4XM1 - chains D and F of the 6 polymer chains in the assembly; structure by X-ray diffraction, 1.80 A resolution.

== Chain D (and F) ==
Name: Uncharacterized protein
From: Pyrococcus furiosus (strain ATCC 43587 / DSM 3638 / JCM 8422 / Vc1)
Notes: chain F of this document is another copy of the same molecule, construct and numbering; everything in this record applies to it too
UniProt: Q8U3V1 (Q8U3V1_PYRFU); residues 1-267 here = UniProt positions 1-267
Amino-acid sequence (267 residues; row label = number of the first residue in the row):
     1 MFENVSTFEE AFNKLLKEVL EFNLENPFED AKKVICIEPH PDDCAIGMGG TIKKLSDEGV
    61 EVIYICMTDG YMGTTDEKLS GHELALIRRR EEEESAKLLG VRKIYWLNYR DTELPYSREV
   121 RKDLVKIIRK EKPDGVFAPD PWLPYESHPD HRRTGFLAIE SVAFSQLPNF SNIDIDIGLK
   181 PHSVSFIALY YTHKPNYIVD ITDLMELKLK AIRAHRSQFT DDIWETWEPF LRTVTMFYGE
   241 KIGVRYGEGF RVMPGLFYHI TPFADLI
Disordered / not traced: 1-7 (chain F: fully traced)
Metal / ion sites: Cd2+ site 1: His-40, Asp-43, His-151 (together with glycerol); Cd2+ site 2: Glu-225 (shared with Met-1(F) of chain F)
Small-molecule neighbours: hexane-1,6-diol (HEZ): Pro-141, Trp-142, Arg-152, Phe-156

== Interface between chain D and chain F ==
Pairs across the interface (80; chain D residue first):
  Tyr-71(D) / Asn-169(F)
  Met-72(D) / Leu-167(F)
  Met-72(D) / Asn-169(F)
  Met-72(D) / Phe-170(F)  hydrogen bond (side chain-backbone)
  Thr-74(D) / Pro-168(F)
  Thr-74(D) / Asn-169(F)
  Thr-75(D) / Gln-166(F)
  Thr-75(D) / Pro-168(F)
  Asp-76(D) / Pro-168(F)
  Glu-77(D) / Pro-168(F)
  Glu-77(D) / Lys-180(F)  salt bridge
  Leu-79(D) / Asn-169(F)  hydrogen bond (backbone-side chain)
  Ser-80(D) / Asn-169(F)
  Gly-81(D) / Asn-169(F)  hydrogen bond (backbone-side chain)
  Thr-112(D) / Phe-164(F)
  Thr-112(D) / Phe-170(F)
  Glu-113(D) / Arg-118(F)  salt bridge
  Leu-143(D) / Ile-260(F)  hydrophobic
  Leu-143(D) / Thr-261(F)
  Leu-143(D) / Pro-262(F)  hydrophobic
  Tyr-145(D) / Trp-142(F)
  Tyr-145(D) / Lys-194(F)
  Tyr-145(D) / Arg-251(F)  hydrogen bond
  Tyr-145(D) / Met-253(F)  hydrophobic
  Tyr-145(D) / Phe-257(F)
  Tyr-145(D) / Tyr-258(F)
  Tyr-145(D) / Ala-264(F)  hydrophobic
  Glu-146(D) / Trp-142(F)
  Glu-146(D) / Tyr-258(F)
  Glu-146(D) / His-259(F)  salt bridge
  Glu-146(D) / Ile-260(F)  hydrogen bond (side chain-backbone)
  Ser-147(D) / Trp-142(F)
  Ser-147(D) / Ile-159(F)
  Ser-147(D) / Glu-160(F)
  Ser-147(D) / Tyr-258(F)  hydrogen bond (backbone-backbone)
  His-148(D) / His-259(F)
  Pro-149(D) / Tyr-116(F)
  Pro-149(D) / Arg-121(F)
  Pro-149(D) / Glu-160(F)
  His-151(D) / His-259(F)
  His-151(D) / Ile-260(F)
  Arg-152(D) / Tyr-116(F)  hydrogen bond
  Arg-152(D) / Phe-156(F)
  Arg-152(D) / Glu-160(F)  salt bridge
  Arg-153(D) / Tyr-116(F)
  Tyr-191(D) / Ile-260(F)  hydrophobic
  Thr-192(D) / Pro-262(F)
  His-193(D) / Pro-262(F)
  His-193(D) / Asp-265(F)  salt bridge
  Trp-224(D) / Met-1(F)
  Glu-225(D) / Met-1(F)
  Thr-226(D) / Val-19(F)
  Trp-227(D) / Leu-256(F)  hydrophobic
  Trp-227(D) / Ile-260(F)  hydrophobic
  Glu-228(D) / Met-1(F)  hydrogen bond (side chain-backbone)
  Pro-229(D) / Phe-2(F)  hydrophobic
  Phe-230(D) / Leu-256(F)  hydrophobic
  Phe-230(D) / Ile-260(F)
  Phe-230(D) / Thr-261(F)
  Arg-232(D) / Met-1(F)  hydrogen bond (side chain-backbone)
  Arg-232(D) / Phe-2(F)
  Arg-232(D) / Glu-3(F)  salt bridge
  Thr-233(D) / Phe-2(F)
  Thr-233(D) / Phe-8(F)
  Thr-233(D) / Ala-11(F)
  Thr-233(D) / Phe-12(F)
  Thr-233(D) / Leu-15(F)
  Thr-233(D) / Phe-263(F)
  Val-234(D) / Phe-263(F)  hydrophobic
  Met-236(D) / Val-5(F)  hydrophobic
  Met-236(D) / Ser-6(F)
  Met-236(D) / Thr-7(F)
  Met-236(D) / Phe-8(F)
  Met-236(D) / Ala-11(F)  hydrophobic
  Phe-237(D) / Phe-8(F)  hydrophobic
  Phe-237(D) / Pro-262(F)  hydrophobic
  Tyr-238(D) / Pro-262(F)
  Glu-240(D) / Thr-7(F)
  Glu-240(D) / Phe-8(F)  hydrogen bond (side chain-backbone)
  Arg-245(D) / Glu-3(F)  hydrogen bond (side chain-backbone)
Also at the interface, not in a pair above, chain D (40 interface residues in all): Ile-46, Pro-144
Also at the interface, not in a pair above, chain F (41 interface residues in all): Leu-20, Ile-175, Pro-181

== In short ==
The interface between chain D and chain F involves 40 residues on one side and 41 on the other; the contacts
include 11 hydrogen bonds and 6 salt bridges. Polar pairs include Glu-77(D)/Lys-180(F), Glu-113(D)/Arg-118(F)
and Glu-146(D)/His-259(F). Bound to chain D: hexane-1,6-diol.
Chain D and chain F are both Uncharacterized protein (Pyrococcus furiosus (strain ATCC 43587 / DSM 3638 / JCM
8422 / Vc1)); the structure, N,N'-diacetylchitobiose deacetylase from Pyrococcus furiosus in the presence of
cadmium, was determined by X-ray diffraction (same publication as 4XLZ, 4XM0 and 4XM2).
